Entry 5NRL (electron microscopy, 7.20 A resolution (low resolution: residue-level contacts below are approximate; hydrogen-bond / salt-bridge calls are withheld)); this record covers chains 2 and O of the 58 polymer chains in the assembly.

[Chain 2]
Molecule: U2 snRNA
Source organism: Saccharomyces cerevisiae
Sequence (1175 nucleotides; each row starts with the number of its first residue):
     1 ACGAAUCUCU UUGCCUUUUG GCUUAGAUCA AGUGUAGUAU CUGUUCUUUU CAGUGUAACA
    61 ACUGAAAUGA CCUCAAUGAG GCUCAUUACC UUUUAAUUUG UUACAAUACA CAUUUUUUGG
   121 CACCCAAAAU AAUAAAAUGG ACGGGAAGAG ACUUUUUAAG CAAGUUGUUU UCCGCUAAUG
   181 UCAGGUCUCA CUACUUUUUG CUGCUAUUUU UCUUCGCUCA UGGUUUCUUC AUAAGGCGUU
   241 UUUAUGAUGG UUUUUCGAAA UUGGUUUUUG AGACGACGGU UGCUCAAGGU UAUUGUUUUU
   301 GUUUUCUUCU GGUUGUUUUC UAUUUUCUUU UUUUUAGCUU UCUGUUUCUC CCUUAGUUUG
   361 GCUUUUUGCU UCAUACUCUU CCCUGUCUUU CCGAGCCGUU UAUGUCCAAC GCGGGAUUUG
   421 GUUUUUCUUU AUCGAUGGGA AGAAAUGGUG CUAUAGUAGG UUGGGAGAUA AUAUUUAUGG
   481 UAUGGGGUGC UAGUGCGGAU GGGGCGCUCU UAUUGUUGAU UUCUUCGCUC GUCUUCUUUU
   541 UCUGGUGGCG CUGCAAGAGG AAGUUUUUCG ACUUUGUUAU GAUUUUUGGU UUGCAAGGAA
   601 AGGUGUCUUA CGAUUCUUUU UUUGAUGUAA UAGGAUAAGC UUGCUUAUCC CCCAAGUAUC
   661 GGCCAAAGUU GUUGAUUUUC CUUUUGAAGU GUCCUCGGUU UGAGGGGGUG UAGGGUGGGG
   721 UUGGUCUACA AUAAGAGUGU UCCAUUGUUA ACGUGCUGGC GUCUUUUACU AUAUUUUUUU
   781 UCCCAGUUUA UUUUGUGCUU AUUUUCUCAU UGAGGAGAAG GAGCUCUUCU CGCAGGAUAU
   841 AAAUGGAGGU UUGCUAAAGG GGAGGAGAUG UGUUUGUGAG AAUACUGCUG AGAGAGUUCU
   901 GGAAGAGAAA AAAAGGAGGC AAUGGAAGGC GUUUGCUGGG AAAAGAGAAG AGCCAUGACU
   961 GCAUCUGUUG UUUCAAGGCC AGUUUUAUUA ACCGCCUAUG UCAUAGAGGC GUUUUUUUUG
  1021 GAGGGAUUUG AAGAAUGCCG GCGGCAUCAA GAAACGGACU UGAUGGUUGA CGCCUGUUUU
  1081 UAAAGUUAGA GACGUCGCGA CCCUCGCACU UGUGGAGUCG UUCUUGACUU UUACUUUGGU
  1141 CGCUUGAUGU UUCUCUCGUC UUCCCGUUCG CUCUU
Not modelled in the structure: 1-2, 14-29, 74-78, 87-107, 123-138, 151-1088, 1110-1114, 1131-1137, 1155-1158, 1170-1175
Modified residues: PSU (pseudouridine-5'-monophosphate) at position 35; PSU (pseudouridine-5'-monophosphate) at position 42; PSU (pseudouridine-5'-monophosphate) at position 44

[Chain O]
Name: U2 snRNP component HSH155
Source organism: Saccharomyces cerevisiae
UniProtKB: P49955 (SF3B1_YEAST); residue numbers follow UniProt; this construct covers 1-971
Sequence (971 residues; row label = number of the first residue in the row):
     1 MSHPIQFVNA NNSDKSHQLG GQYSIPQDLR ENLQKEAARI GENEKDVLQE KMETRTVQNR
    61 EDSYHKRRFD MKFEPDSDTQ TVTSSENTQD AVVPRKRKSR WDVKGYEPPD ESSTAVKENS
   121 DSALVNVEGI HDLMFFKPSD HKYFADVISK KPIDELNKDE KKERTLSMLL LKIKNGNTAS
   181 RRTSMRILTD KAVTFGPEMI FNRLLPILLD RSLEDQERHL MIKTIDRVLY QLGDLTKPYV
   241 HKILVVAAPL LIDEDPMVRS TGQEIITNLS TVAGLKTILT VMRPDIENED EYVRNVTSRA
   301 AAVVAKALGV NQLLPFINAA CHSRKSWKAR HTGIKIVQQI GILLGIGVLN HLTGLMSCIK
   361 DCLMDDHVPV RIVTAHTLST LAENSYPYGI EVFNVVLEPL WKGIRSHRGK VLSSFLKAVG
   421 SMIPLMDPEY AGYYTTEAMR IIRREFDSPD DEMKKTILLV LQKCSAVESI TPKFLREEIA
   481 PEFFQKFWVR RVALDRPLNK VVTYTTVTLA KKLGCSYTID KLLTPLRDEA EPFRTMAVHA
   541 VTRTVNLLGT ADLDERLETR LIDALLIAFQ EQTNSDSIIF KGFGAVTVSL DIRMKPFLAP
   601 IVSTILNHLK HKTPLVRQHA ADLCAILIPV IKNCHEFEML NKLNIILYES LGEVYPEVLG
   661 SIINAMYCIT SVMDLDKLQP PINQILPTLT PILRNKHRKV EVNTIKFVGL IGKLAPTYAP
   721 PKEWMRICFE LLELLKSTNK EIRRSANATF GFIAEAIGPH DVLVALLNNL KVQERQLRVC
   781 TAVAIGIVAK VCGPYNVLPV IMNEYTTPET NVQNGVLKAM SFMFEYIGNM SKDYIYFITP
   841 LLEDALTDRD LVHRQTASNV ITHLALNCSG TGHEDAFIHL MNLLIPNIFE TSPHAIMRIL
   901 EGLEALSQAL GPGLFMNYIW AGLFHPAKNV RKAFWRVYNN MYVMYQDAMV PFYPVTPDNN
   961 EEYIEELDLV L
Not modelled in the structure: 1-131, 150-156
Disulfide bonds: Cys-321/Cys-358

[How chain 2 and chain O interact]
Pairs across the interface (18; chain 2 residue first):
  G34(2) with Thr-178(O); Arg-181(O)
  PSU_35(2) with Thr-178(O); Arg-181(O); Lys-223(O)
  A36(2) with Lys-223(O); Arg-227(O); His-894(O)
  G37(2) with Arg-182(O); Arg-186(O); Pro-893(O); His-894(O)
  U38(2) with Arg-186(O); Ser-892(O)
  U56(2) with Lys-928(O)
  A57(2) with Pro-926(O); Ala-927(O); Lys-928(O)
Interface residues without a listed pair, chain 2 (10 interface residues in all): A39, U40, U63
Interface residues without a listed pair, chain O (16 interface residues in all): Lys-158, Arg-849, Leu-851, Thr-891

[In short]
The interface between chain 2 and chain O involves 10 residues on one side and 16 on the other.
Chain 2 is U2 snRNA and chain O is U2 snRNP component HSH155, both from Saccharomyces cerevisiae; the
structure, Structure of a pre-catalytic spliceosome, was determined by electron microscopy.
